Entry 3VZT (X-ray diffraction, 2.30 A resolution); this record covers chain X.

Chain X:
Molecule: outer membrane protein
Source organism: Neisseria meningitidis
Amino-acid sequence (355 residues; each row starts with the number of its first residue; numbers below 1 keep their minus sign (Met-13 is residue -13)):
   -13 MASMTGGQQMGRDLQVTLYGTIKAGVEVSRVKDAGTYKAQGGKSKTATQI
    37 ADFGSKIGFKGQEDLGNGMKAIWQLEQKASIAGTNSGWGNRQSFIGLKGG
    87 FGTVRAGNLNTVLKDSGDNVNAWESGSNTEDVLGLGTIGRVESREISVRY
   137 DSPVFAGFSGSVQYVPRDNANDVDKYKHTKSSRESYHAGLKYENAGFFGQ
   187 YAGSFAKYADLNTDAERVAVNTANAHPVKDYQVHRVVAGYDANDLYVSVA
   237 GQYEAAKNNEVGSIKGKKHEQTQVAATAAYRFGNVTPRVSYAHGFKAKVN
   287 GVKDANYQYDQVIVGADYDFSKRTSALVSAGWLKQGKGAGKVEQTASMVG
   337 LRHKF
Disordered / not traced: -13 to 0
Metal / ion sites: Cs+ site 1: Gly125, Glu128; Cs+ site 2: Arg130, Glu131

Summary:
Gly125 and Glu128 coordinate Cs+ site 1. Arg130 and Glu131 form the Cs+ site 2.
Chain X is outer membrane protein (Neisseria meningitidis); the structure, Crystal Structure of outer membrane
protein PorB from Neisseria meningitidis, was determined by X-ray diffraction together with 3VZU, 3VZW and
3A2S from the same study.
